5MT8 - chains A and B; structure by X-ray diffraction, 1.95 A resolution.

[Chain A]
Molecule: Rhomboid protease GlpG
Organism: Escherichia coli K-12
Notes: EC 3.4.21.105
UniProtKB: P09391 (GLPG_ECOLI); residue numbers follow UniProt; this construct covers 92-270
Sequence (179 residues; each row starts with the number of its first residue):
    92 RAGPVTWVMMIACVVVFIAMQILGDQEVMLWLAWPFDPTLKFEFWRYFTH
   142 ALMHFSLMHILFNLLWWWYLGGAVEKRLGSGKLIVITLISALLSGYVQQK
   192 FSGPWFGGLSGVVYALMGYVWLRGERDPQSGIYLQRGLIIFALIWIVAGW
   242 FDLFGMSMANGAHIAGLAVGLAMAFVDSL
Swiss-Prot annotation at these positions:
  - active site: S201 (Nucleophile), H254
Reported in the primary citation:
  - binding site for Ace-arg-val-arg-his-ala-0QE (chain B): M120, F146, H150, Q189, S193, W196 to G198, S201, S248 to A250, H254

[Chain B]
Molecule: Ace-arg-val-arg-his-ala-0QE
Sequence (7 residues; row label = number of the first residue in the row):
     1 XRVRHAX
Modified positions: ACE (acetyl group) at position 1; 0QE (chloromethane) at position 7

[Chain A / chain B interface]
Pairs across the interface - 29 pairs, chain A then chain B:
  M120(A) with V3(B), hydrophobic
  F146(A) with V3(B), hydrophobic; H5(B)
  H150(A) with H5(B); A6(B), hydrogen bond (side chain-backbone)
  N154(A) with A6(B)
  Q189(A) with R4(B)
  S193(A) with R4(B)
  W196(A) with V3(B); R4(B), hydrogen bond (backbone-backbone)
  F197(A) with R4(B)
  G198(A) with R4(B), hydrogen bond (backbone-backbone); H5(B); A6(B), hydrogen bond (backbone-backbone)
  G199(A) with A6(B)
  S201(A) with A6(B), hydrogen bond (side chain-backbone); 0QE_7(B)
  S248(A) with V3(B); R4(B), hydrogen bond; H5(B), hydrogen bond (backbone-backbone)
  M249(A) with R4(B), hydrogen bond (backbone-side chain); H5(B); 0QE_7(B)
  A250(A) with R4(B); H5(B), hydrogen bond (backbone-backbone); A6(B)
  H254(A) with H5(B); A6(B), hydrogen bond (side chain-backbone); 0QE_7(B), covalent bond
Also at the interface, not in a pair above, chain A (18 interface residues in all): G202, M247, A253
Also at the interface, not in a pair above, chain B (6 interface residues in all): R2

[Overview]
18 residues of chain A face 6 of chain B across their interface, with 1 covalent bond and 10 hydrogen bonds.
Polar contacts include H150(A)-A6(B), S201(A)-A6(B) and S248(A)-R4(B). UniProt lists active-site residues
S201(A) and H254(A) on chain A. From the paper: a binding site for Ace-arg-val-arg-his-ala-0QE (chain B) at
M120(A), F146(A) and H150(A) among others.
Here chain A is Rhomboid protease GlpG (Escherichia coli K-12) and chain B is Ace-arg-val-arg-his-ala-0QE.
Entry 5MT8 (Structure of E.coli GlpG in complex with peptide derived inhibitor Ac-RVRHA-cmk) was determined by
X-ray diffraction (same publication as 5MT6, 5MT7 and 5MTF).
